PDB entry 3H9Y | X-ray diffraction, 2.23 A resolution | chain A

== Chain A ==
Molecule: Ig epsilon chain C region
From: Homo sapiens
UniProt: P01854 (IGHE_HUMAN); residues 328-547 here correspond to UniProt positions 209-428 (UniProt number = residue number - 119)
Sequence (223 residues; row label = number of the first residue in the row):
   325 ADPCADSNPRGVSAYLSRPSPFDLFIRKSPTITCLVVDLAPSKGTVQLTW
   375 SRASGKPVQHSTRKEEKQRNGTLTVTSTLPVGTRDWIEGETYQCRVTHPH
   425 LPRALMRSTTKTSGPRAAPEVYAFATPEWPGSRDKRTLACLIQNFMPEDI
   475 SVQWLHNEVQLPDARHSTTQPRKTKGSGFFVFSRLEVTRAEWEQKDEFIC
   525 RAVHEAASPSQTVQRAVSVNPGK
Not modelled in the structure: 325-335, 545-547
Sequence notes: expression tag (325-327); engineered mutation Gln-371 (Asn252 in P01854), Gln-383 (Asn264 in P01854)
Disulfide bonds: Cys-358/Cys-418, Cys-464/Cys-524
Covalent attachments: glycan linked to Asn-394
Swiss-Prot annotation at these positions:
  - glycosylation: Asn-394 (N-linked (GlcNAc...) asparagine)
What the authors report for this chain:
  - contacts within the chain: Arg-342/Asp-473 (salt bridge), Arg-440/Glu-529
  - post-translational modification sites: Asn-394
  - self-association interface (contacts with another copy of this molecule): Tyr-446, Phe-448, Phe-504, Phe-506
  - binding site for N-acetylglucosamine: Leu-359, Val-361, Leu-363, Gln-392, Asn-394, Thr-396, Thr-398
  - binding site for alpha-D-mannopyranose: Tyr-339, Gln-494

== In short ==
The paper reports a binding site for N-acetylglucosamine at Leu-359, Val-361 and Leu-363 among others; a
binding site for alpha-D-mannopyranose at Tyr-339 and Gln-494.
Chain A is Ig epsilon chain C region (Homo sapiens); the structure, Crystal structure of the IgE-Fc3-4
domains, was determined by X-ray diffraction together with 3H9Z and 3HA0 from the same study.
